PDB entry 6DPI | X-ray diffraction, 1.35 A resolution | chains A and C of the 4 polymer chains in the assembly

[Chain A]
Molecule: Ribonuclease H
Source organism: Bacillus halodurans
Notes: EC 3.1.26.4; fragment: Catalytic Domain
UniProtKB: Q9KEI9 (RNH1_BACHD); numbering as in UniProt (aligned over 59-196)
Chain sequence (142 residues; numbered 55 to 196; the number before each row is that of its first residue):
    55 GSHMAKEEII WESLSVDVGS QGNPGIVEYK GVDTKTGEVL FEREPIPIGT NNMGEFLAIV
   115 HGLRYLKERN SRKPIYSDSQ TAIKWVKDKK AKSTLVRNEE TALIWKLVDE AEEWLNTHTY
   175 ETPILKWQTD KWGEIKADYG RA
Not modelled in the structure: 55-60
Differences from the reference sequence: expression tag (55-58); engineered mutation Ala196 (Lys in Q9KEI9)
Ion coordination: Mg2+ site 1: Asp71, Asp192 (shared with 1 residue of chain b); Mg2+ site 2: Asp71, Glu109, Asp132 (shared with 1 residue of chain B; 1 residue of chain b); rubidium ion site 1: Lys121, Asn124; rubidium ion site 2: Arg195, Ala196 (shared with 1 residue of chain b)
UniProt features mapped onto this chain:
  - binding site (Mg(2+)): Asp71, Glu109, Asp132, Asp192
  - mutagenesis: Glu109 (E109Q: Loss of activity), Asp132 (D132N: Loss of activity), Glu188 (E188A: Strongly reduces activity; E188Q: No effect), Asp192 (D192N: Strongly reduced activity with manganese. Loss of activity with magnesium)
Reported in the primary citation:
  - catalytic residues: Glu188 (citing earlier work)

[Chain C]
Molecule: 6-nt DNA strand
Sequence (6 nucleotides; numbered 1 to 6; the number before each row is that of its first residue):
     1 CGATGT
Ion coordination: rubidium ion near DG5 (its only coordinating residue here)

[Interface between chain A and chain C]
Pairs across the interface - 21 pairs, chain A then chain C:
  Asn77(A) with DA3(C), hydrogen bond to the base; DT4(C), hydrogen bond to the sugar
  Pro78(A) with DA3(C), phosphate contact; DT4(C), phosphate contact
  Thr104(A) with DT4(C), phosphate contact; DG5(C), hydrogen bond to the phosphate
  Asn105(A) with DT4(C), hydrogen bond to the base
  Asn106(A) with DT4(C), hydrogen bond to the base; DG5(C), hydrogen bond to the sugar
  Met107(A) with DG5(C), phosphate contact
  Gln134(A) with DG5(C), base contact; DT6(C), base contact
  Thr135(A) with DG5(C), sugar contact
  Lys138(A) with DT6(C), phosphate contact
  Trp139(A) with DG5(C), phosphate contact; DT6(C), hydrogen bond to the phosphate
  Lys146(A) with DG5(C), sugar contact; DT6(C), salt bridge to the phosphate
  Ser147(A) with DG5(C), hydrogen bond to the phosphate
  Thr148(A) with DG5(C), hydrogen bond to the phosphate
  Leu149(A) with DG5(C), phosphate contact
Interface residues without a listed pair, chain C (5 interface residues in all): DG2

[Summary]
14 residues of chain A face 5 of chain C across their interface; the contacts include 9 hydrogen bonds and 1
salt bridge. Among the polar pairs are Asn77(A)-DA3(C), Asn105(A)-DT4(C) and Asn106(A)-DT4(C). From UniProt: 4
Mg2+-binding residues and 4 mutagenesis sites on chain A. The paper reports the catalytic residue Glu188(A).
Chain A is Ribonuclease H (Bacillus halodurans) and chain C is a 6-nt DNA strand; the structure, Crystal
Structure of Bacillus Halodurans Ribonuclease H1 K196A in Complex with an RNA/DNA Hybrid: Reaction in ..., was
determined by X-ray diffraction, deposited together with 6DMN, 6DMV, 6DO8, 6DO9, 6DOA, 6DOB and 46 further
entries.
